PDB entry 8R5I | electron microscopy, 9.70 A resolution (very low resolution: no residue pairs are listed; an interface is given only as per-side residue counts) | chains A and E of the 6 polymer chains in the assembly

Chain A (and E):
Protein: Core protein A10
From: Vaccinia virus WR
Notes: chain E of this document is another copy of the same molecule, construct and numbering; everything in this record applies to it too
Reference sequence: P16715 (PG136_VACCW); numbering as in UniProt (aligned over 1-614)
Chain sequence (614 residues; numbered 1 to 614; the number before each row is that of its first residue):
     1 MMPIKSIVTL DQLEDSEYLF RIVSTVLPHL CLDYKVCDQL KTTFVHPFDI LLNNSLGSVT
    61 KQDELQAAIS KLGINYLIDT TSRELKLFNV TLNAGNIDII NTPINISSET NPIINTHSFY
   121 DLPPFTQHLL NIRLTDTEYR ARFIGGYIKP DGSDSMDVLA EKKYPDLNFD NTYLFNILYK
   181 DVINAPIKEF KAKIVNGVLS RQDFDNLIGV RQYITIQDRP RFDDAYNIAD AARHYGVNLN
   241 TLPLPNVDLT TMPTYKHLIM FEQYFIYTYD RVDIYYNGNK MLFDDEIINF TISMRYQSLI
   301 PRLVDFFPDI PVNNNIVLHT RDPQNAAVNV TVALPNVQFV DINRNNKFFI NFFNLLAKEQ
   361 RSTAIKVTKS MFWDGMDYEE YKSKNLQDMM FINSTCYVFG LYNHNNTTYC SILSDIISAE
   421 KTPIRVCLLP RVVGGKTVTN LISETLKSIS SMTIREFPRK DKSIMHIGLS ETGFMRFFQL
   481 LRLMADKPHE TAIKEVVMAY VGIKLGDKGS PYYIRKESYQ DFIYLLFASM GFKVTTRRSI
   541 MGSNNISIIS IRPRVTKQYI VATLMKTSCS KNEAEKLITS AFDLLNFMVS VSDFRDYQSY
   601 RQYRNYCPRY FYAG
Disordered / not traced: 595-614
Disulfides: Cys31-Cys569
From the paper describing this entry:
  - self-association interface (contacts with another copy of this molecule): Met1 to Gln12, Val8 to His29, Asn96 to Tyr120, Leu386 to Asn393, Ser414 to Ser418, Glu471 to Arg482, Arg482 to Asp486

Chain A / chain E interface:
At this resolution (10 A) residue pairs are not listed: 55 residues of chain A and 40 of chain E lie at the interface.

Summary:
The interface between chain A and chain E involves 55 residues on one side and 40 on the other. From the
paper: a self-association interface involving Met1(A), Val8(A) and Asn96(A) among others.
Chain A and chain E are both Core protein A10 (Vaccinia virus WR); the structure, In situ structure of the
Vaccinia virus (WR) A4/A10 palisade trimer in mature virions by flexible ..., was determined by electron
microscopy.
